Entry 5NP4 (X-ray diffraction, 1.43 A resolution); this record covers chain A.

[Chain A]
Protein: Transcobalamin-2
Source organism: Homo sapiens
Notes: fragment: cyanocobalamin-bound beta domain
Reference sequence: P20062 (TCO2_HUMAN); residues 307-409 here correspond to UniProt positions 325-427 (UniProt number = residue number + 18)
Sequence (108 residues; numbered 302 to 409; the number before each row is that of its first residue):
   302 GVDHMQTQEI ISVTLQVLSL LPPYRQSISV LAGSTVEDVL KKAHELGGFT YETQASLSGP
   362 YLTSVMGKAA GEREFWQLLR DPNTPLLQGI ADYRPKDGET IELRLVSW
Not modelled in the structure: 302-303
Construct notes: expression tag (302-306)
Small-molecule neighbours: cyanocobalamin (CNC): Ser-357, Leu-358, Ser-359, Gly-360, Pro-361, Tyr-362, Leu-363, Phe-376, Trp-377, Gln-378, Leu-379, Pro-386, Leu-387, Leu-388, Gln-389, Gly-390, Asp-393, Trp-409
UniProt features mapped onto this chain:
  - binding site (cob(II)alamin): Trp-377 to Leu-379

[In short]
Ligands of chain A: cyanocobalamin. From UniProt: 3 cob(II)alamin-binding residues.
Chain A is Transcobalamin-2 (Homo sapiens); the structure, Beta domain of human transcobalamin bound to
cyanocobalamin, was determined by X-ray diffraction, deposited together with 5NO0, 5NRP and 5NSA.
